4PCY - chain A; structure by X-ray diffraction, 2.15 A resolution.

# Chain A
Molecule: Plastocyanin
Organism: Populus nigra
Reference sequence: P00299 (PLAS1_POPNI); residues 1-99 here correspond to UniProt positions 70-168 (UniProt number = residue number + 69)
Chain sequence (99 residues; row label = number of the first residue in the row):
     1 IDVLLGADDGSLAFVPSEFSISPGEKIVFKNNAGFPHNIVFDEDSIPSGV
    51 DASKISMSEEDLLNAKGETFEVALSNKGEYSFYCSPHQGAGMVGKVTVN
Metal / ion sites: Cu ion: H37, C84, H87
UniProt features mapped onto this chain:
  - binding site (Cu cation): H37, C84, H87, M92

# Summary
H37, C84 and H87 form the Cu ion site. From UniProt: 4 Cu cation-binding residues.
Chain A is Plastocyanin (Populus nigra); the structure, Crystal structure analyses of reduced (cui) poplar
plastocyanin at six ph values, was determined by X-ray diffraction together with 5PCY and 6PCY from the same
study.
